3PCI - chains M and P of the 12 polymer chains in the assembly; structure by X-ray diffraction, 2.21 A resolution.

== Chain M (and P) ==
Name: Protocatechuate 3,4-dioxygenase
Organism: Pseudomonas putida
Notes: EC 1.13.11.3; chain P of this document is another copy of the same molecule, construct and numbering; everything in this record applies to it too
UniProt: P00437 (PCXB_PSEPU); residues 301-538 here correspond to UniProt positions 1-238 (UniProt number = residue number - 300)
Amino-acid sequence (238 residues; numbered 301 to 538; the number before each row is that of its first residue):
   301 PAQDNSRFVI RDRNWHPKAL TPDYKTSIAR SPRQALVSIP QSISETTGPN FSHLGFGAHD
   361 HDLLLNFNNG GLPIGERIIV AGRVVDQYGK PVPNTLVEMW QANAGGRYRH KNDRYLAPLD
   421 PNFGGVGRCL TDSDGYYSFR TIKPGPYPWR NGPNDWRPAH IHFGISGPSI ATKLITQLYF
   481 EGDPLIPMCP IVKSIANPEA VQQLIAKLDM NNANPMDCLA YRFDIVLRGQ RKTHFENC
Not modelled in the structure: 368-370, 537-538
Covalent attachments: beta-mercaptoethanol (BME) linked to Cys429
Bound ions: Fe ion: Tyr408, Tyr447, His460, His462 (together with 3-iodo-4-hydroxybenzoic acid)
Residues lining bound ligands:
  - 3-iodo-4-hydroxybenzoic acid: Tyr408, Tyr447, Trp449, Arg457, His460, His462, Gln477, Ile491
  - 3-iodo-4-hydroxybenzoic acid (IHB), molecule 1: Leu320, Pro332, Arg333
  - 3-iodo-4-hydroxybenzoic acid (IHB), molecule 2: Leu320, Pro322, Ile328, Arg333
  - 3-iodo-4-hydroxybenzoic acid (IHB), molecule 3: Tyr408, Tyr447, Trp449, Arg457, His460, His462, Gln477, Ile491

== Interface between chain M and chain P ==
Contacting residue pairs (58):
  Leu372(M) - Pro418(P)
  Pro373(M) - Pro418(P)
  Ile374(M) - Pro418(P)  hydrophobic
  Ile374(M) - Leu419(P)
  Ile374(M) - Asp420(P)
  Gly375(M) - Ala404(P)
  Gly375(M) - Gly405(P)
  Glu376(M) - Ala404(P)
  Glu376(M) - Pro446(P)
  Arg377(M) - Tyr415(P)
  Arg377(M) - Leu416(P)
  Ala404(M) - Gly375(P)
  Ala404(M) - Glu376(P)
  Gly405(M) - Gly375(P)
  Tyr415(M) - Arg377(P)
  Tyr415(M) - Met516(P)
  Tyr415(M) - Asp517(P)  hydrogen bond (side chain-backbone)
  Leu416(M) - Arg377(P)
  Pro418(M) - Leu372(P)
  Pro418(M) - Pro373(P)
  Pro418(M) - Ile374(P)  hydrophobic
  Leu419(M) - Ile374(P)
  Asp420(M) - Ile374(P)
  Pro446(M) - Glu376(P)
  Pro448(M) - Met516(P)  hydrophobic
  Pro453(M) - Pro515(P)
  Asn454(M) - Met510(P)  hydrogen bond (side chain-backbone)
  Asn454(M) - Pro515(P)
  Trp456(M) - Met510(P)
  Trp456(M) - Asn514(P)
  Trp456(M) - Asp517(P)
  Trp456(M) - Cys518(P)
  Trp456(M) - Leu519(P)  hydrophobic
  Glu481(M) - Pro484(P)
  Gly482(M) - Gly482(P)
  Pro484(M) - Glu481(P)
  Pro484(M) - Leu508(P)  hydrophobic
  Leu485(M) - Leu508(P)  hydrophobic
  Leu485(M) - Leu519(P)  hydrophobic
  Met488(M) - Leu508(P)  hydrophobic
  Met488(M) - Met510(P)  hydrophobic
  Leu508(M) - Pro484(P)  hydrophobic
  Leu508(M) - Leu485(P)  hydrophobic
  Leu508(M) - Met488(P)  hydrophobic
  Met510(M) - Asn454(P)  hydrogen bond (backbone-side chain)
  Met510(M) - Trp456(P)
  Met510(M) - Met488(P)  hydrophobic
  Asn514(M) - Trp456(P)
  Pro515(M) - Pro453(P)
  Pro515(M) - Asn454(P)
  Met516(M) - Tyr415(P)
  Met516(M) - Pro448(P)  hydrophobic
  Asp517(M) - Tyr415(P)  hydrogen bond (backbone-side chain)
  Asp517(M) - Leu416(P)
  Asp517(M) - Trp456(P)
  Cys518(M) - Trp456(P)
  Leu519(M) - Trp456(P)  hydrophobic
  Leu519(M) - Leu485(P)  hydrophobic
Also at the interface, not in a pair above, chain M (37 interface residues in all): Pro421, Gly445, Trp449, Arg450, Ala513, Tyr521
Also at the interface, not in a pair above, chain P (37 interface residues in all): Pro444, Gly445, Trp449, Arg450, Ala513, Tyr521

== In short ==
The chain M/chain P interface involves 37 residues from each chain; the contacts include 4 hydrogen bonds.
Polar pairs include Tyr415(M)-Asp517(P) and Asn454(M)-Met510(P). Bound to chain M: 4 copies of
3-iodo-4-hydroxybenzoic acid. Tyr408(M), Tyr447(M), His460(M) and His462(M) coordinate a Fe ion ion.
Both chains are Protocatechuate 3,4-dioxygenase (Pseudomonas putida). Entry 3PCI (Structure of protocatechuate
3,4-dioxygenase complexed with 3-iodo-4-hydroxybenzoate) was determined by X-ray diffraction, deposited
together with 3PCB, 3PCC, 3PCE, 3PCF, 3PCG and 3PCH.
